5S5U - chains C and D of the 6 polymer chains in the assembly; structure by X-ray diffraction, 2.50 A resolution.

# Chain C
Molecule: Tubulin alpha-1B chain
From: Bos taurus
UniProt: P81947 (TBA1B_BOVIN); numbering as in UniProt (aligned over 1-451)
Amino-acid sequence (451 residues; numbered 1 to 451; the number before each row is that of its first residue):
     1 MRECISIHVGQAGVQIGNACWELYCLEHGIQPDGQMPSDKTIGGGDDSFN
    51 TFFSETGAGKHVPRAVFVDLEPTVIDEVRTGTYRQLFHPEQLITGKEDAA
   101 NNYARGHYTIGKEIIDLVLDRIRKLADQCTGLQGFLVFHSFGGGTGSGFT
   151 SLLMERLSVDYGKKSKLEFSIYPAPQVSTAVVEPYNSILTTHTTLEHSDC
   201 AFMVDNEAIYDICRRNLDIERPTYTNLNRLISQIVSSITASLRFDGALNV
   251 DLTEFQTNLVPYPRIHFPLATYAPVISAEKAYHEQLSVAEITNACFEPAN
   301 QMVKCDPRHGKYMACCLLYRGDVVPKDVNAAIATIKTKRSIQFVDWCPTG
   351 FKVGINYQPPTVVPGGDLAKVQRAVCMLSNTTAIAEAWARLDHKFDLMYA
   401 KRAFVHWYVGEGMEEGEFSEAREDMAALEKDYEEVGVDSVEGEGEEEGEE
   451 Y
Unresolved in the structure: 441-451
Bound ions: Ca2+ site 1: D39, T41, G44, E55; Ca2+ site 2: E284 (shared with 1 residue of chain B)
Residues lining bound ligands: GTP (guanosine-5'-triphosphate): G10, Q11, A12, Q15, I16, D69, D98, A99, A100, N101, S140, G142, G143, G144, T145, G146, I171, P173, V177, S178, T179, E183, N206, Y224, L227, N228, I231

# Chain D
Molecule: Tubulin beta-2B chain
From: Bos taurus
UniProt: Q6B856 (TBB2B_BOVIN); the author numbering skips numbers that UniProt does not, so the offset changes along the chain: 1-42 = UniProt 1-42; 45-360 = UniProt 43-358; 369-455 = UniProt 359-445
Amino-acid sequence (445 residues; row label = number of the first residue in the row; note: 10 numbers in that range are skipped by the numbering (no residue carries them; nothing is unmodelled there)):
     1 MREIVHIQAGQCGNQIGAKFWEVISDEHGIDPTGSYHGDSDL
    45 QLERINVYYNEATGNKYVPRAILVDLEPGTMDSVRSGPFGQIFRPDNFVF
    95 GQSGAGNNWAKGHYTEGAELVDSVLDVVRKESESCDCLQGFQLTHSLGGG
   145 TGSGMGTLLISKIREEYPDRIMNTFSVMPSPKVSDTVVEPYNATLSVHQL
   195 VENTDETYCIDNEALYDICFRTLKLTTPTYGDLNHLVSATMSGVTTCLRF
   245 PGQLNADLRKLAVNMVPFPRLHFFMPGFAPLTSRGSQQYRALTVPELTQQ
   295 MFDSKNMMAACDPRHGRYLTVAAIFRGRMSMKEVDEQMLNVQNKNSSYFV
   345 EWIPNNVKTAVCDIPP
   369 RGLKMSATFIGNSTAIQELFKRISEQFTAMFRRKAFLHWYTGEGMDEMEF
   419 TEAESNMNDLVSEYQQYQDATADEQGEFEEEEGEDEA
Unresolved in the structure: 248-249, 282-284, 442-455
Bound ions: Mg2+: Q11 (together with GDP)
Residues lining bound ligands: GDP (guanosine-5'-diphosphate): G10, Q11, C12, Q15, I16, N101, S140, G142, G143, G144, T145, G146, V171, P173, V177, S178, E183, N206, L209, Y224, L227, N228
Curated features (UniProtKB/Swiss-Prot):
  - motif: M1 to I4 (MREI motif)
  - binding site (GTP): Q11, E71, S140, G144, T145, G146, N206, N228
  - binding site (Mg(2+)): E71
  - modified residue: S40 (Phosphoserine), T57 (Phosphothreonine), K60 (N6-acetyllysine), S174 (Phosphoserine), T287 (Phosphothreonine), T292 (Phosphothreonine), R320 (Omega-N-methylarginine), E448 (5-glutamyl polyglutamate)
  - cross-link (Glycyl lysine isopeptide (Lys-Gly)): K60 (interchain with G-Cter in ubiquitin), K326 (interchain with G-Cter in ubiquitin)

# Chain C / chain D interface
Contacting residue pairs - 57 pairs, chain C then chain D:
  Q11(C) - Q247(D)  hydrogen bond
  K96(C) - R2(D)
  K96(C) - D130(D)  salt bridge
  K96(C) - C131(D)
  E97(C) - R2(D)  salt bridge
  E97(C) - C131(D)
  E97(C) - R164(D)  salt bridge
  E97(C) - R253(D)  salt bridge
  D98(C) - D251(D)
  D98(C) - K254(D)  salt bridge
  A100(C) - R253(D)
  A100(C) - K254(D)
  A100(C) - V257(D)
  N101(C) - K254(D)
  N101(C) - N258(D)
  R105(C) - R253(D)
  P175(C) - N349(D)
  S178(C) - K352(D)  hydrogen bond
  T179(C) - Q247(D)
  T179(C) - N258(D)  hydrogen bond (backbone-side chain)
  A180(C) - N258(D)
  A180(C) - K352(D)
  V181(C) - N258(D)
  V181(C) - I347(D)  hydrophobic
  V181(C) - P348(D)
  V181(C) - N349(D)
  V181(C) - N350(D)
  V181(C) - K352(D)
  E220(C) - K326(D)
  R221(C) - M325(D)
  R221(C) - D329(D)  salt bridge
  Y224(C) - Q247(D)  hydrogen bond
  K394(C) - P348(D)
  K394(C) - N349(D)  hydrogen bond
  L397(C) - E345(D)
  L397(C) - W346(D)
  L397(C) - P348(D)  hydrophobic
  L397(C) - A440(D)  hydrophobic
  M398(C) - W346(D)  hydrogen bond (backbone-backbone)
  M398(C) - P348(D)
  K401(C) - F262(D)
  K401(C) - W346(D)
  K401(C) - T439(D)  hydrogen bond (side chain-backbone)
  A403(C) - P261(D)
  F404(C) - V257(D)
  F404(C) - N258(D)
  F404(C) - V260(D)
  F404(C) - P261(D)  hydrogen bond (backbone-backbone)
  F404(C) - T314(D)
  F404(C) - I347(D)  hydrophobic
  H406(C) - V260(D)  hydrogen bond (side chain-backbone)
  H406(C) - P261(D)
  H406(C) - F262(D)
  H406(C) - P263(D)
  W407(C) - A256(D)
  W407(C) - V257(D)
  W407(C) - V260(D)  hydrogen bond (side chain-backbone)
Interface residues without a listed pair, chain C (25 interface residues in all): V182, R402
Interface residues without a listed pair, chain D (30 interface residues in all): D199, A438

# Overview
Chain C and chain D form an interface of 25 and 30 residues respectively, with 10 hydrogen bonds and 6 salt
bridges. Polar pairs include K96(C)-D130(D), E97(C)-R2(D) and E97(C)-R164(D). Ligands of chain C: GTP. Bound
to chain D: GDP.
Here chain C is Tubulin alpha-1B chain and chain D is Tubulin beta-2B chain, both from Bos taurus. Entry 5S5U
(Tubulin-Z1124201124-complex) was determined by X-ray diffraction (same publication as 5S4L, 5S4M, 5S4N, 5S4O,
5S4P, 5S4Q and 52 further entries).
